4OCM - chains A and B of the 3 polymer chains in the assembly; structure by X-ray diffraction, 1.99 A resolution.

[Chain A]
Molecule: 26S proteasome regulatory subunit RPN8
Organism: Saccharomyces cerevisiae
UniProt: Q08723 (RPN8_YEAST); residue numbers follow UniProt; this construct covers 1-176
Chain sequence (187 residues; row label = number of the first residue in the row; numbers below 1 keep their minus sign (Gly-1 is residue -1)):
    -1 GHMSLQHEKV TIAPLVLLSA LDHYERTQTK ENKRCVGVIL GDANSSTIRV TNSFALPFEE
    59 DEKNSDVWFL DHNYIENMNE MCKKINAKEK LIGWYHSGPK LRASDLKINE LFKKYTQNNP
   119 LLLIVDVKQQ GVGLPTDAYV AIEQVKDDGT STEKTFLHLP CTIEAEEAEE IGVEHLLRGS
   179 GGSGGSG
Disordered / not traced: -1 to 4, 143-151, 178-185
Construct notes: cloning artifact (-1 to 0)
Swiss-Prot annotation at these positions:
  - modified residue: Ser2 (N-acetylserine)

[Chain B]
Molecule: 26S proteasome regulatory subunit RPN11
Organism: Saccharomyces cerevisiae
UniProt: P43588 (RPN11_YEAST); residue numbers follow UniProt; this construct covers 1-220
Chain sequence (220 residues; numbered 1 to 220; the number before each row is that of its first residue):
     1 MERLQRLMMN SKVGSADTGR DDTKETVYIS SIALLKMLKH GRAGVPMEVM GLMLGEFVDD
    61 YTVNVVDVFA MPQSGTGVSV EAVDDVFQAK MMDMLKQTGR DQMVVGWYHS HPGFGCWLSS
   121 VDVNTQKSFE QLNSRAVAVV VDPIQSVKGK VVIDAFRLID TGALINNLEP RQTTSNTGLL
   181 NKANIQALIH GLNRHYYSLN IDYHKTAKET KMLMNLHKEQ
Disordered / not traced: 1-22, 75-76, 162-177, 218-220
Swiss-Prot annotation at these positions:
  - motif: His109 to Asp122 (JAMM motif)
  - binding site (Zn(2+)): His109, His111, Asp122
  - modified residue: Met1 (N-acetylmethionine)
  - natural variant: Lys208 (K208Q: In strain: NRRL Y-53)
  - mutagenesis: His109 (H109A: Stabilizes ubiquitin pathway substrates; when associated wirh Ala-111), His111 (H111A: Stabilizes ubiquitin pathway substrates; when associated wirh Ala-109)
Bound ions: Zn2+: His109, Asp122
What the authors report for this chain:
  - conformationally variable residues (side-chain flip): His111
  - mutagenesis - E48Q: abolished catalytic activity on Ub4

[How chain A and chain B interact]
Residue-residue contacts - 63 pairs, chain A then chain B:
  Leu13(A) - Lys36(B)
  Leu13(A) - Lys39(B)
  Leu15(A) - Met212(B)
  Leu15(A) - Leu216(B)  hydrophobic
  Leu16(A) - Ile32(B)  hydrophobic
  Leu16(A) - Leu35(B)  hydrophobic
  Leu16(A) - Met212(B)  hydrophobic
  Ser17(A) - Ile32(B)
  Leu19(A) - Lys208(B)
  Leu19(A) - Glu209(B)
  Asp20(A) - Ile32(B)
  Asp20(A) - Arg100(B)  salt bridge
  Glu23(A) - Lys208(B)  salt bridge
  Arg24(A) - Thr98(B)  hydrogen bond (side chain-backbone)
  Arg24(A) - Gly99(B)
  Arg24(A) - Arg100(B)
  Thr25(A) - Thr98(B)
  Thr49(A) - Lys39(B)
  Ala53(A) - Thr98(B)
  Leu54(A) - Thr98(B)
  Pro55(A) - Thr98(B)
  Tyr72(A) - Met94(B)  hydrogen bond (side chain-backbone)
  Tyr72(A) - Gln97(B)
  Tyr72(A) - Thr98(B)
  Asn75(A) - Lys90(B)
  Asn75(A) - Met94(B)
  Met76(A) - Met94(B)
  Met79(A) - Phe87(B)
  Met79(A) - Lys90(B)
  Met79(A) - Met91(B)  hydrophobic
  Met79(A) - Met94(B)  hydrophobic
  Lys82(A) - Pro72(B)
  Ile83(A) - Ala70(B)  hydrophobic
  Ile83(A) - Met71(B)
  Ile83(A) - Pro72(B)
  Glu87(A) - Lys39(B)  salt bridge
  Gln127(A) - Lys208(B)
  Gln127(A) - Lys211(B)
  Gln127(A) - Met212(B)
  Val130(A) - Asn215(B)
  Gly131(A) - Asn215(B)
  Pro133(A) - Met212(B)  hydrophobic
  Ala166(A) - Leu38(B)
  Ala166(A) - Arg42(B)
  Glu167(A) - Leu35(B)
  Glu167(A) - Lys39(B)
  Ile169(A) - Ser146(B)
  Ile169(A) - Val147(B)  hydrophobic
  Ile169(A) - Gly149(B)
  Ile169(A) - Val151(B)  hydrophobic
  Gly170(A) - Leu34(B)
  Gly170(A) - Leu35(B)
  Gly170(A) - Leu38(B)
  Glu172(A) - His217(B)
  His173(A) - Val151(B)
  His173(A) - Tyr203(B)
  Leu174(A) - Ser31(B)
  Leu174(A) - Leu34(B)  hydrophobic
  Leu174(A) - Tyr203(B)  hydrophobic
  Leu174(A) - Lys205(B)
  Leu175(A) - Leu213(B)  hydrophobic
  Leu175(A) - Met214(B)  hydrophobic
  Leu175(A) - His217(B)
Other interface residues (no listed pair), chain A (43 interface residues in all): Pro12, His21, Asn50, Asp69, Asn84, Gly129, Leu132, Ile161, Glu164, Glu165, Val171
Other interface residues (no listed pair), chain B (39 interface residues in all): His40, Asp67, Leu95, Lys150, Thr210

[Overview]
Chain A and chain B form an interface of 43 and 39 residues respectively; the contacts include 2 hydrogen
bonds and 3 salt bridges. Polar pairs include Asp20(A)-Arg100(B), Glu23(A)-Lys208(B) and Glu87(A)-Lys39(B).
The paper reports that E48Q of chain B abolishes catalytic activity on Ub4; conformational variability at
His111(B).
Here chain A is 26S proteasome regulatory subunit RPN8 and chain B is 26S proteasome regulatory subunit RPN11,
both from Saccharomyces cerevisiae. Entry 4OCM (Crystal Structure of the Rpn8-Rpn11 MPN domain heterodimer,
crystal form Ib) was determined by X-ray diffraction together with 4OCL and 4OCN from the same study.
